3X1V - chains I and G of the 10 polymer chains in the assembly; structure by X-ray diffraction, 2.92 A resolution.

# Chain I
Molecule: 146-nt DNA strand
Sequence (146 nucleotides; row label = number of the first residue in the row):
     1 ATCAATATCC ACCTGCAGAT TCTACCAAAA GTGTATTTGG AAACTGCTCC ATCAAAAGGC
    61 ATGTTCAGCT GAATTCAGCT GAACATGCCT TTTGATGGAG CAGTTTCCAA ATACACTTTT
   121 GGTAGAATCT GCAGGTGGAT ATTGAT
Bound ions: Mn2+ site 1 near DA56 (its only coordinating residue here); Mn2+ site 2 near DG68 (its only coordinating residue here); Mn2+ site 3 near DG78 (its only coordinating residue here); Mn2+ site 4 near DC84 (its only coordinating residue here); Mn2+ site 5 near DG121 (its only coordinating residue here); Mn2+ site 6 near DT146 (its only coordinating residue here)

# Chain G
Protein: Histone H2A type 1-B/E
Source organism: Homo sapiens
UniProt: P04908 (H2A1B_HUMAN); residues 1-129 here correspond to UniProt positions 2-130 (UniProt number = residue number + 1)
Sequence (129 residues; each row starts with the number of its first residue):
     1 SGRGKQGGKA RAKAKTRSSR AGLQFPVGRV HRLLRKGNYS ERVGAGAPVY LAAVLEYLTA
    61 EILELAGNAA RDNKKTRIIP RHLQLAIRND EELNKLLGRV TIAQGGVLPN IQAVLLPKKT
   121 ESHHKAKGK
Not modelled in the structure: 1-10, 120-129

# How chain I and chain G interact
Residue-residue contacts - 15 pairs, chain I then chain G:
  DA111(I) - Arg42(G)  hydrogen bond to the sugar
  DA111(I) - Val43(G)  sugar contact
  DA111(I) - Gly44(G)  phosphate contact
  DA111(I) - Ala45(G)  hydrogen bond to the phosphate
  DT112(I) - Arg42(G)  phosphate contact
  DT112(I) - Val43(G)  hydrogen bond to the phosphate
  DT117(I) - Arg11(G)  hydrogen bond to the phosphate
  DT118(I) - Arg11(G)  salt bridge to the phosphate
  DG121(I) - Arg29(G)  hydrogen bond to the phosphate
  DG122(I) - Arg29(G)  salt bridge to the phosphate
  DT130(I) - Thr76(G)  sugar contact
  DT130(I) - Arg77(G)  hydrogen bond to the sugar
  DG131(I) - Lys75(G)  phosphate contact
  DG131(I) - Thr76(G)  hydrogen bond to the phosphate
  DG131(I) - Arg77(G)  hydrogen bond to the phosphate
Interface residues without a listed pair, chain I (10 interface residues in all): DT119, DT120
Interface residues without a listed pair, chain G (13 interface residues in all): Ala14, Thr16, Glu41, Lys74

# Overview
10 residues of chain I and 13 residues of chain G are in contact, with 8 hydrogen bonds and 2 salt bridges.
Polar contacts include DA111(I)-Arg42(G), DT130(I)-Arg77(G) and DA111(I)-Ala45(G).
Here chain I is a 146-nt DNA strand and chain G is Histone H2A type 1-B/E (Homo sapiens). Entry 3X1V (Crystal
structure of nucleosome core particle in the presence of histone variant involved in reprogramming) was
determined by X-ray diffraction, deposited together with 3X1S, 3X1T and 3X1U.
